Entry 8KD7 (electron microscopy, 3.09 A resolution); this record covers chains O and Y of the 16 polymer chains in the assembly.

Chain O:
Molecule: Histone H3
From: Xenopus laevis
Reference sequence: A0A310TTQ1 (A0A310TTQ1_XENLA); residues 1-135 here correspond to UniProt positions 2-136 (UniProt number = residue number + 1)
Amino-acid sequence (135 residues; numbered 1 to 135; the number before each row is that of its first residue):
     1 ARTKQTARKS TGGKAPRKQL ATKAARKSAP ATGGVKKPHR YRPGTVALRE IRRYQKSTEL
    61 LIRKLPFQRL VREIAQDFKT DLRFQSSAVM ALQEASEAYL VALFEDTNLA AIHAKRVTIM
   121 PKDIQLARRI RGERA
Disordered / not traced: 1-30, 135
Modified / non-standard residues: Lys36 (N-trimethyllysine; M3L)
Differences from the reference sequence: engineered mutation Ala110 (Cys111 in A0A310TTQ1)

Chain Y:
Molecule: 167bp DNA
Sequence (167 nucleotides; each row starts with the number of its first residue; numbers below 1 keep their minus sign (DC-73 is residue -73)):
   -73 CTGGAGAATC CCGGTGCCGA GGCCGCTCAA TTGGTCGTAG ACAGCTCTAG CACCGCTTAA
   -13 ACGCACGTAC GCGCTGTCCC CCGCGTTTTA ACCGCCAAGG GGATTACTCC CTAGTCTCCA
    47 GGCACGTGTC AGATATATAC ATCCTGTTCT AGAGCGGCCG CCACCGC
Disordered / not traced: -73, 80-93

Interface between chain O and chain Y:
Contacting residue pairs - 27 pairs, chain O then chain Y:
  His39(O) - DC70(Y)  sugar contact
  His39(O) - DT71(Y)  phosphate contact
  Arg40(O) - DT71(Y)  phosphate contact
  Tyr41(O) - DC69(Y)  sugar contact
  Tyr41(O) - DC70(Y)  phosphate contact
  Arg42(O) - DA-5(Y)  phosphate contact
  Arg42(O) - DC70(Y)  hydrogen bond to the phosphate
  Arg42(O) - DT71(Y)  sugar contact
  Thr45(O) - DC70(Y)  phosphate contact
  Arg63(O) - DA-14(Y)  sugar contact
  Arg63(O) - DA-13(Y)  phosphate contact
  Arg72(O) - DC-23(Y)  salt bridge to the phosphate
  Arg83(O) - DG-24(Y)  phosphate contact
  Arg83(O) - DC-23(Y)  hydrogen bond to the sugar
  Phe84(O) - DG-24(Y)  phosphate contact
  Phe84(O) - DC-23(Y)  hydrogen bond to the phosphate
  Gln85(O) - DG-24(Y)  phosphate contact
  Ser86(O) - DG-24(Y)  hydrogen bond to the phosphate
  Lys115(O) - DG-3(Y)  phosphate contact
  Arg116(O) - DG-3(Y)  phosphate contact
  Arg116(O) - DC-2(Y)  salt bridge to the phosphate
  Val117(O) - DC-4(Y)  sugar contact
  Val117(O) - DG-3(Y)  hydrogen bond to the phosphate
  Thr118(O) - DC-4(Y)  phosphate contact
  Thr118(O) - DG-3(Y)  hydrogen bond to the phosphate
  Met120(O) - DG-3(Y)  phosphate contact
  Met120(O) - DC-2(Y)  phosphate contact
Other interface residues (no listed pair), chain O (20 interface residues in all): Lys36, Pro38, Pro43, Gln68

In short:
The interface between chain O and chain Y involves 20 residues on one side and 11 on the other; the contacts
include 6 hydrogen bonds and 2 salt bridges. Among the polar pairs are Arg83(O)-DC-23(Y), Arg42(O)-DC70(Y) and
Phe84(O)-DC-23(Y).
Chain O is Histone H3 (Xenopus laevis) and chain Y is 167bp DNA; the structure, Rpd3S in complex with
nucleosome with H3K36MLA modification and 167bp DNA, was determined by electron microscopy (same publication
as 8KC7, 8KD2, 8KD3, 8KD4, 8KD5 and 8KD6).
